9ATM - chains I and R of the 5 polymer chains in the assembly; structure by X-ray diffraction, 1.90 A resolution.

Chain I:
Name: S2H97 Fab heavy chain
From: Homo sapiens
Notes: antibody fragment or engineered binder
Chain sequence (223 residues; each row starts with the number of its first residue):
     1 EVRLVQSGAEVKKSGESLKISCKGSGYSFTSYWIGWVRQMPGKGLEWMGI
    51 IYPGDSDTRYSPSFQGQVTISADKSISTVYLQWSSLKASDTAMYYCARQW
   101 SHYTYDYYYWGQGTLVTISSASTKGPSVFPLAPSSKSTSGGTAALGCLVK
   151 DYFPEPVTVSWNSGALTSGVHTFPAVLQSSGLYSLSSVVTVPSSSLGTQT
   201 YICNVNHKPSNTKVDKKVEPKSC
Not modelled in the structure: 135-140, 221-223
Disulfides: Cys22-Cys96, Cys147-Cys203
Modified positions: Glu1 (pyroglutamic acid; PCA)

Chain R:
Name: SARS-CoV-2 EG.5 RBD
From: Severe acute respiratory syndrome coronavirus 2
Notes: fragment: rbd
Chain sequence (239 residues; each row starts with the number of its first residue):
   309 MEWSWVFLFFLSVTTGVHSRFPNITNLCPFHEVFNATTFASVYAWNRKRI
   359 SNCVADYSVIYNFAPFFAFKCYGVSPTKLNDLCFTNVYADSFVIRGNEVS
   409 QIAPGQTGNIADYNYKLPDDFTGCVIAWNSNKLDSKPSGNYNYLYRLLRK
   459 SKLKPFERDISTEIYQAGNKPCNGVAGPNCYSPLQSYGFRPTYGVGHQPY
   509 RVVVLSFELLHAPATVCGPKKSTGSLVPRGSHHHHHHHH
Not modelled in the structure: 309-332, 530-547
Disulfides: Cys336-Cys361, Cys379-Cys432, Cys391-Cys525, Cys480-Cys488
Glycans and other covalent adducts: N-acetylglucosamine (NAG) linked to Asn343
What the authors report for this chain:
  - mutagenesis - D420N (2-7-fold), Y421W: decreased binding to VIR-7229
  - mutagenesis - L455W: increased binding to ACE2

How chain I and chain R interact:
Residue-residue contacts (25; chain I residue first):
  Ser31(I) - Asp427(R)
  Ser31(I) - Pro463(R)
  Tyr32(I) - Asp428(R)  hydrogen bond
  Trp33(I) - Lys462(R)
  Tyr52(I) - Lys462(R)
  Tyr52(I) - Pro463(R)
  Asp55(I) - Lys462(R)  salt bridge
  Asp57(I) - Ser459(R)
  Asp57(I) - Lys462(R)  salt bridge
  Trp100(I) - Leu518(R)  hydrophobic
  Trp100(I) - His519(R)
  Ser101(I) - Glu516(R)  hydrogen bond
  Ser101(I) - Leu518(R)
  His102(I) - Pro426(R)
  His102(I) - Asp428(R)  salt bridge
  His102(I) - Phe464(R)
  Tyr103(I) - Arg355(R)
  Tyr103(I) - Tyr396(R)  hydrophobic
  Tyr103(I) - Phe464(R)
  Tyr103(I) - Ser514(R)  hydrogen bond
  Tyr103(I) - Glu516(R)
  Thr104(I) - Glu516(R)  hydrogen bond
  Thr104(I) - Leu518(R)
  Tyr105(I) - Arg355(R)
  Tyr108(I) - His519(R)
Other interface residues (no listed pair), chain I (15 interface residues in all): Ser28, Thr30
Other interface residues (no listed pair), chain R (16 interface residues in all): Phe429, Lys460, Ala520

Overview:
15 residues of chain I face 16 of chain R across their interface, with 4 hydrogen bonds and 3 salt bridges.
Polar contacts include Asp55(I)-Lys462(R), Asp57(I)-Lys462(R) and His102(I)-Asp428(R). Covalently linked
N-acetylglucosamine: at Asn343(R). The paper reports that D420N and Y421W of chain R reduce binding to
VIR-7229; L455W of chain R increases binding to ACE2.
Here chain I is S2H97 Fab heavy chain (Homo sapiens) and chain R is SARS-CoV-2 EG.5 RBD (Severe acute
respiratory syndrome coronavirus 2). Entry 9ATM (SARS-CoV-2 EG.5 RBD bound to the VIR-7229 and the S2H97 Fab
fragments) was determined by X-ray diffraction, deposited together with 8S6M, 9ASD and 9AU2.
